PDB entry 1CLS | X-ray diffraction, 1.90 A resolution | chains A and C of the 4 polymer chains in the assembly

== Chain A (and C) ==
Protein: Hemoglobin
Organism: Homo sapiens
Notes: chain C of this document is another copy of the same molecule, construct and numbering; everything in this record applies to it too
UniProt: P69905 (HBA_HUMAN); residues 1-141 here = UniProt positions 1-141
Amino-acid sequence (141 residues; row label = number of the first residue in the row):
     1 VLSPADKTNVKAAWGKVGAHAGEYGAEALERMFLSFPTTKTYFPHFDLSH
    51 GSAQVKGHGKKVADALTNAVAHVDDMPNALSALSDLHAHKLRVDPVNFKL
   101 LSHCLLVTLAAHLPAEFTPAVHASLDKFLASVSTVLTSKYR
Bound ions: heme Fe: H87 (together with oxygen atom)
Small-molecule neighbours:
  - heme (HEM): M32, T39, Y42, F43, H45, F46, H58, K61, V62, A65, L66, L83, L86, H87, L91, V93, N97, F98, L101, V132, L136
  - oxygen atom (O): H58, V62, H87

== Chain A / chain C interface ==
Residue-residue contacts (5):
  V1(A) with S138(C)
  D126(A) with R141(C), salt bridge
  K127(A) with R141(C), hydrogen bond (side chain-backbone)
  R141(A) with D126(C), salt bridge; K127(C), hydrogen bond (backbone-side chain)
Also at the interface, not in a pair above, chain A (5 interface residues in all): A130
Also at the interface, not in a pair above, chain C (5 interface residues in all): A130

== Summary ==
The chain A/chain C interface involves 5 residues from each chain; the contacts include 2 hydrogen bonds and 2
salt bridges. Polar contacts include D126(A)-R141(C) and K127(A)-R141(C). Bound to chain A: heme and oxygen
atom.
Chain A and chain C are both Hemoglobin (Homo sapiens); the structure, Cross-linked human hemoglobin deoxy,
was determined by X-ray diffraction.
